PDB entry 8RK0 | electron microscopy, 3.38 A resolution | chains A and B of the 4 polymer chains in the assembly

[Chain A]
Protein: Hcv E1
Source organism: Hepacivirus hominis
Reference sequence: Q81424 (Q81424_9HEPC); residues 193-315 here correspond to UniProt positions 2-124 (UniProt number = residue number - 191)
Chain sequence (123 residues; each row starts with the number of its first residue):
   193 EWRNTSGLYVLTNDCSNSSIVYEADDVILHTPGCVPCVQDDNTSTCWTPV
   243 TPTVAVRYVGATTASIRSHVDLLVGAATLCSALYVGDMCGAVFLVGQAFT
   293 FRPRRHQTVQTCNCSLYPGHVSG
Unresolved in the structure: 255-293
Disulfides: Cys207-Cys226, Cys229-Cys304, Cys238-Cys306
Covalent attachments: N-acetylglucosamine (NAG) linked to Asn305
Sequence notes: conflict Asp233 (Gly42 in Q81424), Thr237 (Met46 in Q81424)

[Chain B]
Protein: Hcv E2
Source organism: Hepacivirus hominis
Reference sequence: A9YFN8 (A9YFN8_9HEPC); residue numbers follow UniProt; this construct covers 384-710
Chain sequence (327 residues; each row starts with the number of its first residue):
   384 ETYVTGGSVAHSARGLTSLFSMGAKQKLQLVNTNGSWHINSTALNCNESI
   434 NTGFIAGLFYYHKFNSTGCPQRLSSCKPIISFRQGWGPLTDANITGPSDD
   484 RPYCWHYAPRPCSVVPASSVCGPVYCFTPSPVVVGTTDIKGKPTYNWGEN
   534 ETDVFLLESLRPPSGRWFGCAWMNSTGFLKTCGAPPCNIYGGEGDPENET
   584 DLFCPTDCFRKHPEATYSRCGAGPWLTPRCMVDYPYRLWHYPCTVNFTLF
   634 KVRMFVGGFEHRFTAACNWTRGERCNIEDRDRSEQHPLLHSTTELAILPC
   684 SFTPMPALSTLGIHLHQNIVDVQYLYG
Unresolved in the structure: 576-580
Disulfides: Cys429-Cys504, Cys452-Cys626, Cys459-Cys487, Cys495-Cys565, Cys509-Cys553, Cys570-Cys603, Cys587-Cys591, Cys613-Cys650
Covalent attachments: N-acetylglucosamine (NAG) linked to Asn423, Asn448, Asn557, Asn629, Asn651
Sequence notes: conflict Leu694 (Gly in A9YFN8), Gly695 (Leu in A9YFN8)

[How chain A and chain B interact]
Contacting residue pairs (34):
  Trp194(A) with Pro596(B)
  Gly199(A) with Gln467(B); Lys594(B)
  Leu200(A) with Ile463(B), hydrophobic; Gln467(B); Arg593(B)
  Tyr201(A) with Gln467(B), hydrogen bond; Gly468(B), hydrogen bond (side chain-backbone); Arg593(B), hydrogen bond (backbone-backbone); Lys594(B); His595(B); Pro596(B)
  Leu203(A) with Phe685(B), hydrophobic
  Asn205(A) with Gly695(B); Ile696(B)
  Pro224(A) with Leu694(B), hydrophobic
  Gly225(A) with Leu694(B)
  Cys226(A) with Leu694(B)
  Pro244(A) with Leu694(B), hydrophobic
  Ser307(A) with Ile696(B); His697(B), hydrogen bond (backbone-side chain)
  Leu308(A) with Ile660(B), hydrophobic; Ile696(B); His697(B); Leu698(B), hydrogen bond (backbone-backbone)
  Tyr309(A) with Asn659(B), hydrogen bond (side chain-backbone); Leu698(B); His699(B); Gln700(B)
  Pro310(A) with His697(B); Leu698(B); Tyr707(B), hydrophobic
  His312(A) with Tyr709(B), hydrogen bond
  Gly315(A) with Tyr709(B), hydrogen bond (backbone-side chain)
Also at the interface, not in a pair above, chain A (18 interface residues in all): Val202, Val313
Also at the interface, not in a pair above, chain B (23 interface residues in all): Trp469, Phe592, Cys658, Glu661

[In short]
The interface between chain A and chain B involves 18 residues on one side and 23 on the other; the contacts
include 8 hydrogen bonds. Among the polar pairs are Tyr201(A)-Gln467(B), Tyr201(A)-Gly468(B) and
Ser307(A)-His697(B). N-acetylglucosamine is covalently linked to Asn305(A).
Here chain A is Hcv E1 and chain B is Hcv E2, both from Hepacivirus hominis. Entry 8RK0 (HCV E1/E2 homodimer
complex, ectodomain) was determined by electron microscopy, deposited together with 8RJJ.
